PDB entry 4F5X | X-ray diffraction, 5.00 A resolution (low resolution: residue-level contacts below are approximate; hydrogen-bond / salt-bridge calls are withheld) | chains B and W of the 16 polymer chains in the assembly

Chain B:
Molecule: VP2 protein
From: Bovine rotavirus A
UniProt: H9N1A6 (H9N1A6_9REOV); residues 1-880 here = UniProt positions 1-880
Chain sequence (880 residues; each row starts with the number of its first residue):
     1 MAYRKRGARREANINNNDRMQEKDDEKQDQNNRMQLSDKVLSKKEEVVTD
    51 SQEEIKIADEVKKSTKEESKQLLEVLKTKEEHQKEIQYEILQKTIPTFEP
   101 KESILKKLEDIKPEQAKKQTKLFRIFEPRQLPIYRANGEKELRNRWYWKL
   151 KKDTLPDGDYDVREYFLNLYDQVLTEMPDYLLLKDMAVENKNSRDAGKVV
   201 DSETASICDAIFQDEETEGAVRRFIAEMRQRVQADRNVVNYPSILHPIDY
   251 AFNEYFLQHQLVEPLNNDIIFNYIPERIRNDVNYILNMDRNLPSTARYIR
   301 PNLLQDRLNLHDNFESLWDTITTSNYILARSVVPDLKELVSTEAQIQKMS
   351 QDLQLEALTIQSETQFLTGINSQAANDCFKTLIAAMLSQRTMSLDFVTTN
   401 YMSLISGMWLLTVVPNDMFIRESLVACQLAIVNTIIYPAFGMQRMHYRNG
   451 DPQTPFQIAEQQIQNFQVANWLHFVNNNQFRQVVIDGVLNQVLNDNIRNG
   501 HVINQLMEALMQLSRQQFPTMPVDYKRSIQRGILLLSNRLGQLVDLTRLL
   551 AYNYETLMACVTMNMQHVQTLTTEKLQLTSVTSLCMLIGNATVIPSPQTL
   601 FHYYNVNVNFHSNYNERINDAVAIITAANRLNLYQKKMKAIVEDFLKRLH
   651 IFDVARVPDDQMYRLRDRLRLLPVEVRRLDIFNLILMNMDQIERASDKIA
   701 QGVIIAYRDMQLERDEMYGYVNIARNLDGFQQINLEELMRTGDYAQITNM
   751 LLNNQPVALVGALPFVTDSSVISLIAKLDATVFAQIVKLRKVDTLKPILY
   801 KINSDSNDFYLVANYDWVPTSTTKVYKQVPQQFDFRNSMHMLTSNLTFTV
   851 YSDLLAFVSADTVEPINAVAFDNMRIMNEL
Not modelled in the structure: 1-70

Chain W:
Molecule: RNA-directed RNA polymerase
From: Simian 11 rotavirus
Notes: EC 2.7.7.48
UniProt: O37061 (RDRP_ROTSP); residues 1-1089 here = UniProt positions 1-1089
Chain sequence (1089 residues; row label = number of the first residue in the row):
     1 MGKYNLILSEYLSFIYNSQSAVQIPIYYSSNSELENRCIEFHSKCLENSK
    51 NGLSLRKLFVEYNDVIENATLLSILSYSYDKYNAVERKLVKYAKGKPLEA
   101 DLTVNELDYENNKMTSELFPTAEEYTDSLMDPAILTSLSSNLNAVMFWLE
   151 KHENDVAEKLKVYKRRLDLFTIVASTINKYGVPRHNAKYRYEYDVMKDKP
   201 YYLVTWANSSIEMLMSVFSHDDYLIAKELIVLSYSNRSTLAKLVSSPMSI
   251 LVALVDINGTFITNEELELEFSNKYVRAIVPDQTFDELNQMLDNMRKAGL
   301 VDIPKMIQDWLVDRSIEKFPLMAKIYSWSFHVGFRKQKMLDAALDQLKTE
   351 YTENVDDEMYREYTMLIRDEVVKMLEEPVKHDDHLLRDSELAGLLSMSSA
   401 SNGESRQLKFGRKTIFSTKKNMHVMDDMANERYTPGIIPPVNVDKPIPLG
   451 RRDVPGRRTRIIFILPYEYFIAQHAVVEKMLIYAKHTREYAEFYSQSNQL
   501 LSYGDVTRFLSNNTMVLYTDVSQWDSSQHNTQPFRKGIIMGLDILANMTN
   551 DAKVLQTLNLYKQTQINLMDSYVQIPDGNVIKKIQYGAVASGEKQTKAAN
   601 SIANLALIKTVLSRISNKHSFATKIIRVDGDDNYAVLQFNTEVTKQMIQD
   651 VSNDVRETYARMNAKVKALVSTVGIEIAKRYIAGGKIFFRAGINLLNNEK
   701 RGQSTQWDQAAILYSNYIVNRLRGFETDREFILTKIMQMTSVAITGSLRL
   751 FPSERVLTTNSTFKVFDSEDFIIEYGTTVDEVYIQRAFMSLSSQKSGIAD
   801 EIAASSTFKNYVTRLSEQLLFSKNNIVSRGIALTEKAKLNSYAPISLEKR
   851 RAQISALLTMLQKPVTFKSSKITINDILRDIKPFFTVSDAHLPIQYQKFM
   901 PTLPDNVQYIIQCIGSRTYQIEDDGSKSAISRLISKYSVYKPSIEELYKV
   951 ISLHENEIQLYLISLGIPKIDADTYVGSKIYSRDKYRILESYVYNLLSIN
  1001 YGCYQLFDFNSPDLEKLIRIPFKGKIPAVTFILHLYAKLEVINYAIKNGS
  1051 WISLFCNYPKSEMIKLWKKMWNITSLRSPYTNANFFQEP
Not modelled in the structure: 1, 19-21, 258-279, 347-357, 361, 365, 368, 379-381, 507-508, 510-515, 543-552, 613-618, 620-621, 638-647, 672, 936-937, 959-960, 963, 968-980, 983, 1015, 1020-1030, 1087-1089

Interface between chain B and chain W:
Pairs across the interface (23; chain B residue first):
  Q71(B) - G504(W)
  Q71(B) - F509(W)
  L73(B) - F509(W)
  E74(B) - V506(W)
  E74(B) - F509(W)
  E74(B) - V636(W)
  E74(B) - V673(W)
  V75(B) - V673(W)
  K77(B) - L637(W)
  T78(B) - I648(W)
  E81(B) - I648(W)
  E343(B) - E362(W)
  Q361(B) - T623(W)
  Q361(B) - K624(W)
  S362(B) - T623(W)
  E363(B) - K609(W)
  E363(B) - T623(W)
  T364(B) - A622(W)
  T364(B) - T623(W)
  L367(B) - L612(W)
  I370(B) - E362(W)
  D395(B) - H619(W)
  Q577(B) - H619(W)
Also at the interface, not in a pair above, chain B (18 interface residues in all): Q347, G369
Also at the interface, not in a pair above, chain W (20 interface residues in all): I257, V280, Y360, D369, V516, I626

Summary:
Chain B and chain W form an interface of 18 and 20 residues respectively.
Here chain B is VP2 protein (Bovine rotavirus A) and chain W is RNA-directed RNA polymerase (Simian 11
rotavirus). Entry 4F5X (Location of the dsRNA-dependent polymerase, VP1, in rotavirus particles) was
determined by X-ray diffraction (same publication as 4AU6).
